Entry 4D4P (X-ray diffraction, 3.00 A resolution); this record covers chains A and E of the 6 polymer chains in the assembly.

Chain A (and E):
Protein: Protein ATS1, diphthamide biosynthesis protein 3
From: Saccharomyces cerevisiae
Notes: chain E of this document is another copy of the same molecule, construct and numbering; everything in this record applies to it too
Reference sequence: chimeric construct of P31386, Q3E840: residues 1-333 from P31386 (ATS1_YEAST) positions 1-333 (same numbers); residues 344-425 from Q3E840 positions 1-82 (UniProt number = residue number - 343)
Amino-acid sequence (427 residues; numbered -1 to 425; the number before each row is that of its first residue; numbers below 1 keep their minus sign (Gly-1 is residue -1)):
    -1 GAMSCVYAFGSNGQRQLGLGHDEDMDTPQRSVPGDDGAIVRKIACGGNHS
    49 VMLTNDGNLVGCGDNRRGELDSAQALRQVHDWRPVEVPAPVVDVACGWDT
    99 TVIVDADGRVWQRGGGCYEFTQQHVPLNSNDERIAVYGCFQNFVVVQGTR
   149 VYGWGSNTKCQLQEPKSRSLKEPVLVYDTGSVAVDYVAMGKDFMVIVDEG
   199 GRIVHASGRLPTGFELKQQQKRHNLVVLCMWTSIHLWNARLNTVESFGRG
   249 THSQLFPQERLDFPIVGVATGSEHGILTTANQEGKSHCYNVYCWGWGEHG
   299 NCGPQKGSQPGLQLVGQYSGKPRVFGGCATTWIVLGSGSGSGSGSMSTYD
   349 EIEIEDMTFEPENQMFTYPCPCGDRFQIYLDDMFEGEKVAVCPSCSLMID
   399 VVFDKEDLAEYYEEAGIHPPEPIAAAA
Unresolved in the structure: -1, 281-285, 418-425 (chain E: -1 to 0, 335-425)
Differences from the reference sequence: expression tag (-1 to 0); linker (334-343)
Bound ions: Fe ion: Cys368, Cys370, Cys390, Cys393
Swiss-Prot annotation at these positions:
  - region: Tyr409 to Ala425 (Required for interaction with the elongator complex)
  - binding site (Fe cation): Cys368, Cys370, Cys390, Cys393
What the authors report for this chain:
  - mutagenesis - H297A, Y347A, C368S, C370S, C390S, C393S: increased growth in response to diphtheria toxin
  - mutagenesis - Y347A: increased growth in response to v-toxin
  - mutagenesis - W229C: decreased binding to Protein ATS1, diphthamide biosynthesis protein 3 (chain A)
  - mutagenesis - W229C: increased growth
  - mutagenesis - W294A, D348A: unchanged binding to Protein ATS1, diphthamide biosynthesis protein 3 (chain A)
  - mutagenesis - H297A: increased growth in response to vy-toxin
  - mutagenesis - W294A: increased growth in response to toxin
  - mutagenesis - E349A/E351A: increased growth in response to y-toxin
  - mutagenesis - E349A/E351A: unchanged growth in response to diphtheria toxin
  - mutagenesis - C370S, C393S: abolished binding to Fe ion
  - mutagenesis - C393S: abolished binding to Elp3
  - mutagenesis - C370S, C390S: unchanged binding to Elongator
  - mutagenesis - E296A: unchanged growth
  - mutagenesis - Y347A/D348A: decreased binding to Kti13
  - mutagenesis - C370S, C393S: abolished binding to iron
  - mutagenesis - C393S: abolished binding to Elongator
  - mutagenesis - C368S, C370S, C390S: abolished binding to Dph1

How chain A and chain E interact:
Pairs across the interface (17; chain A residue first):
  Asp22(A) - Gln303(E)
  Gly248(A) - Glu281(E)
  Gly248(A) - Gly282(E)
  Thr249(A) - Asn279(E)  hydrogen bond (backbone-side chain)
  Thr249(A) - Gln315(E)  hydrogen bond (backbone-side chain)
  His250(A) - Leu312(E)
  His250(A) - Gln315(E)  hydrogen bond
  Glu296(A) - Leu312(E)
  Gln303(A) - Glu257(E)
  Lys304(A) - Gln307(E)
  Gly305(A) - Tyr290(E)  hydrogen bond (backbone-side chain)
  Ser306(A) - Phe261(E)
  Gln307(A) - Leu259(E)
  Gln307(A) - Asp260(E)  hydrogen bond (side chain-backbone)
  Gln307(A) - Phe261(E)
  Pro308(A) - Asp260(E)
  Pro308(A) - Phe261(E)
Other interface residues (no listed pair), chain A (12 interface residues in all): Ser251
Other interface residues (no listed pair), chain E (13 interface residues in all): Leu310

Summary:
Chain A and chain E form an interface of 12 and 13 residues respectively, with 5 hydrogen bonds. Among the
polar pairs are Thr249(A)-Asn279(E), Thr249(A)-Gln315(E) and His250(A)-Gln315(E). From the paper: H297A, Y347A
and C368S of chain A, among others, increase growth in response to diphtheria toxin; C368S, C370S and C390S of
chain A abolish binding to Dph1; 12 substitutions were tested in all.
Chain A and chain E are both Protein ATS1, diphthamide biosynthesis protein 3 (Saccharomyces cerevisiae); the
structure, Crystal Structure of the Kti11 Kti13 heterodimer Spacegroup P65, was determined by X-ray
diffraction, deposited together with 4D4O and 4D4Q.
